3V1N - chain A; structure by X-ray diffraction, 1.59 A resolution.

# Chain A
Name: 2-hydroxy-6-oxo-6-phenylhexa-2,4-dienoate hydrolase
Source organism: Burkholderia xenovorans
Notes: EC 3.7.1.8
UniProt: P47229 (BPHD_BURXL); residues 1-286 here = UniProt positions 1-286
Chain sequence (286 residues; numbered 1 to 286; the number before each row is that of its first residue):
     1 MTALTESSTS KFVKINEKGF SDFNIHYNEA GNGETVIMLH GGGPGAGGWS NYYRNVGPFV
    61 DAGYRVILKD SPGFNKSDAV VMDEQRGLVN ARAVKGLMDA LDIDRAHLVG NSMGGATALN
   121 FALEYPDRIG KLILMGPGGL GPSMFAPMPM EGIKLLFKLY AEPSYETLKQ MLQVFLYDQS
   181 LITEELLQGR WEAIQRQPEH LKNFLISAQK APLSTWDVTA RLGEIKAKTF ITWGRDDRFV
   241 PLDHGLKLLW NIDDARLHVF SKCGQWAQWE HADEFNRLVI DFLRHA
Not modelled in the structure: 1-3
Glycans and other covalent adducts: benzoic acid (BEZ) linked to Ser112
Differences from the reference sequence: engineered mutation Gln265 (His in P47229)
Ligand contacts:
  - benzoic acid (BEZ): Gly41, Gly42, Met113, Gly138, Gly139, Ile153, Leu156, Leu213, Trp216, Val240
  - (3E)-2,6-dioxo-6-phenylhex-3-enoate (HPK): His40, Gly41, Ala46, Gly47, Ser50, Asn51, Leu172, Leu176, Leu181, Ile182, Leu186, Arg190, Trp266, Trp269
  - malonic acid (MLA): Gly33, Glu34, Thr35, Arg65, Asp102, Ile103, Asp104, Arg105
Swiss-Prot annotation at these positions:
  - binding site (substrate): Gly42, Gly43, Asn51, Asn111, Ser180, Arg190, Trp266
  - site: Ser112 (Transition state stabilizer)
  - mutagenesis: Ser112 (S112A: Catalyzes the tautomerisation of HOPDA. Extremely low hydrolase activity; when associated with A-265)

# Overview
Chain A binds malonic acid and (3E)-2,6-dioxo-6-phenylhex-3-enoate. Benzoic acid is covalently linked to
Ser112. UniProt lists 7 substrate-binding residues and one mutagenesis site.
Chain A is 2-hydroxy-6-oxo-6-phenylhexa-2,4-dienoate hydrolase (Burkholderia xenovorans); the structure,
Crystal Structure of the H265Q mutant of a C-C hydrolase, BphD from Burkholderia xenovorans LB400, after ...,
was determined by X-ray diffraction together with 3V1K, 3V1L and 3V1M from the same study.
